PDB entry 8DCY | X-ray diffraction, 3.62 A resolution | chains A and C of the 3 polymer chains in the assembly

[Chain A]
Name: 13G8 Heavy Chain
Organism: Mus musculus
Sequence (233 residues; row label = number of the first residue in the row):
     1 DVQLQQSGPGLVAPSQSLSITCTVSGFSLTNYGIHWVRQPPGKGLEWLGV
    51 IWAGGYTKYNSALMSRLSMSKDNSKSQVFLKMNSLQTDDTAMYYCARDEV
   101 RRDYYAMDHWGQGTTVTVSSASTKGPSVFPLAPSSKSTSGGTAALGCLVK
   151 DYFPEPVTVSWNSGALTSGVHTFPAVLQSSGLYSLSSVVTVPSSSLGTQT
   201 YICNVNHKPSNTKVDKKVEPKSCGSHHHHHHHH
Disordered / not traced: 1, 8, 15-19, 26-27, 68, 71-72, 81-82, 120, 166-167, 220-233
Cystine bridges: Cys22-Cys95, Cys147-Cys203

[Chain C]
Name: Envelopment polyprotein
Organism: Crimean-Congo hemorrhagic fever orthonairovirus
Reference sequence: A0A7T6Y557 (A0A7T6Y557_9VIRU); numbering as in UniProt (aligned over 252-519)
Sequence (274 residues; each row starts with the number of its first residue):
   252 NLEMEIILTLSQGLKKYYGKILKLLHLTLEEDTEGLLEWCKRNLGSNCDD
   302 DFFQKRIEEFFITGEGYFNEVLQFKTLSTPSSTEPSHARLPTAEPFKSYF
   352 AKGFLSIDSGYFSAKCYPRSSTSGLQLINVTQHPARIAETPGPKTTSLKT
   402 INCINLRASVFKEHREVEINVLLPQIAVNLSNCHVVINSHVCDYSLDTDG
   452 PVRLPRIYHEGTFMPGTYKIVIDRKNKLNDRCTLVTNCVIKGREVRKGQS
   502 VLRQYKTEIKIGKAPTGSLEVLFQ
Disordered / not traced: 252-254, 328-345, 494-496, 517-525
Differences from the reference sequence: expression tag (520-525)
Cystine bridges: Cys291-Cys299, Cys367-Cys443, Cys404-Cys489, Cys434-Cys483
Covalent attachments: N-acetylglucosamine (NAG) linked to Asn380, Asn430
What the authors report for this chain:
  - mutagenesis - K292T: unchanged binding to CC5-17
  - mutagenesis - G296K: decreased binding to CC5-17

[Interface between chain A and chain C]
Residue-residue contacts - 19 pairs, chain A then chain C:
  Trp52(A) - Glu289(C)
  Trp52(A) - Lys292(C)
  Trp52(A) - Arg293(C)
  Tyr56(A) - Lys292(C)
  Tyr56(A) - Gly296(C)
  Tyr56(A) - Asn298(C)  hydrogen bond
  Val100(A) - Asn294(C)
  Arg101(A) - Leu261(C)
  Arg102(A) - Thr260(C)  hydrogen bond (backbone-side chain)
  Arg102(A) - Leu261(C)
  Arg102(A) - Ser262(C)  hydrogen bond
  Asp103(A) - Thr260(C)
  Tyr104(A) - Leu259(C)
  Tyr104(A) - Thr260(C)
  Tyr104(A) - Leu261(C)  hydrogen bond (side chain-backbone)
  Tyr104(A) - Trp290(C)  hydrogen bond
  Tyr104(A) - Arg293(C)
  Tyr104(A) - Asn294(C)  hydrogen bond
  Tyr105(A) - Ile258(C)
Other interface residues (no listed pair), chain A (10 interface residues in all): Gly54, Lys58
Other interface residues (no listed pair), chain C (13 interface residues in all): Ser297
Interface features reported in the paper:
  - epitope / paratope residues, chain C: Glu289(C)

[Summary]
Chain A and chain C form an interface of 10 and 13 residues respectively, with 6 hydrogen bonds. Polar
contacts include Tyr56(A)-Asn298(C), Arg102(A)-Thr260(C) and Arg102(A)-Ser262(C). N-acetylglucosamine is
covalently linked to Asn380(C) and Asn430(C). The paper reports that G296K of chain C reduces binding to
CC5-17; the epitope/paratope residue Glu289(C).
Here chain A is 13G8 Heavy Chain (Mus musculus) and chain C is Envelopment polyprotein (Crimean-Congo
hemorrhagic fever orthonairovirus). Entry 8DCY (CCHFV GP38 Hoti/Kosovo bound with 13G8 Fab) was determined by
X-ray diffraction together with 8DC5 and 8DDK from the same study.
